6JM9 - chains J and E of the 11 polymer chains in the assembly; structure by electron microscopy, 7.30 A resolution (low resolution: residue-level contacts below are approximate; hydrogen-bond / salt-bridge calls are withheld).

Chain J:
Molecule: DNA strand J
Organism: synthetic construct
Sequence (123 nucleotides; row label = number of the first residue in the row; numbers below 1 keep their minus sign (DG-59 is residue -59)):
   -59 GCAGATTCTA CCAAAAGTGT ATTTGGAAAC TGCTCCATCA AAAGGCATGT TCAGCTGAAT
     1 TCAGCTGAAC ATGCCTTTTG ATGGAGCAGT TTCCAAATAC ACTTTTGGTA GAATCTGCAG
    61 GTG

Chain E:
Molecule: Histone H3.2
Organism: Xenopus laevis
UniProt: P84233 (H32_XENLA); residues 38-135 here correspond to UniProt positions 39-136 (UniProt number = residue number + 1)
Amino-acid sequence (98 residues; row label = number of the first residue in the row):
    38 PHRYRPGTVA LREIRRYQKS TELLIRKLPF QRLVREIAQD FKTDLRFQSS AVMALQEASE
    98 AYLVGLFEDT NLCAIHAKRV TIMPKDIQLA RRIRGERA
UniProt features mapped onto this chain:
  - modified residue: Tyr41 (Phosphotyrosine), Lys56 (N6,N6,N6-trimethyllysine), Ser57 (Phosphoserine), Lys64 (N6-(2-hydroxyisobutyryl)lysine), Lys79 (N6,N6,N6-trimethyllysine), Thr80 (Phosphothreonine), Ser86 (Phosphoserine), Thr107 (Phosphothreonine), Lys115 (N6-acetyllysine), Lys122 (N6-(2-hydroxyisobutyryl)lysine)
  - lipidation: Cys110 (S-palmitoyl cysteine)
From the paper describing this entry:
  - post-translational modification sites: Lys79 (citing earlier work)
  - mutagenesis - H39A/Y41A/R49D: unchanged catalytic activity

Interface between chain J and chain E:
Residue-residue contacts (17):
  DC-24(J) with Arg83(E); Phe84(E); Gln85(E); Ser86(E)
  DA-23(J) with Arg72(E); Arg83(E); Phe84(E)
  DA-13(J) with Arg63(E)
  DG-6(J) with Pro43(E)
  DC-5(J) with Arg42(E); Pro43(E)
  DT-4(J) with Val117(E); Thr118(E)
  DG-3(J) with Arg116(E); Val117(E); Thr118(E)
  DA-2(J) with Arg116(E)
Also at the interface, not in a pair above, chain J (9 interface residues in all): DC-14
Also at the interface, not in a pair above, chain E (13 interface residues in all): Lys115, Met120

In short:
The interface between chain J and chain E involves 9 residues on one side and 13 on the other. From the paper:
H39A/Y41A/R49D of chain E leave catalytic activity unchanged; a modification site at Lys79(E).
Chain J is DNA strand J (synthetic construct) and chain E is Histone H3.2 (Xenopus laevis); the structure,
cryo-EM structure of DOT1L bound to unmodified nucleosome, was determined by electron microscopy.
